PDB entry 8KG9 | electron microscopy, 4.52 A resolution (low resolution: residue-level contacts below are approximate; hydrogen-bond / salt-bridge calls are withheld) | chains B and D of the 18 polymer chains in the assembly

# Chain B
Molecule: DNA replication complex GINS protein PSF2
Organism: Saccharomyces cerevisiae S288C
UniProt: P40359 (PSF2_YEAST); residues 1-213 here = UniProt positions 1-213
Amino-acid sequence (213 residues; each row starts with the number of its first residue):
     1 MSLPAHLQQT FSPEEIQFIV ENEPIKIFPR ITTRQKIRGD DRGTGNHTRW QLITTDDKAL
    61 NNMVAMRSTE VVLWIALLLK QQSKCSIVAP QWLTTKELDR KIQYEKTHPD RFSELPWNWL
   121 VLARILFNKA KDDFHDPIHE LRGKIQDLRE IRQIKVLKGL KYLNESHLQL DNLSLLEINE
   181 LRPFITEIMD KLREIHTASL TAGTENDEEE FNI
Not modelled in the structure: 39-46, 202-213

# Chain D
Molecule: DNA replication complex GINS protein SLD5
Organism: Saccharomyces cerevisiae S288C
UniProt: Q03406 (SLD5_YEAST); numbering as in UniProt (aligned over 1-294)
Amino-acid sequence (294 residues; each row starts with the number of its first residue):
     1 MDINIDDILA ELDKETTAVD STKITQGSSS TTHRDANTIV GSSLDLNDKT QIYVSPQQDF
    61 SDLMKSWKNE RCSPELLPYP HQLMKRLLNR ISMQSQLIEN ISMGFLDMQN ASNANPPMPN
   121 ESKLPLLCME TELERLKFVI RSYIRCRLSK IDKFSLYLRQ LNEDENSLIS LTDLLSKDEI
   181 KYHDTHSLIW LKLVNDSILK YMPEELQAIN DTEGSVNMID EPDWNKFVFI HVNGPPDGKW
   241 NEDPLLQENE FGKPCYTVTI PDLKEEVELT IGSIYVMRYE VIRDLLRDDK VALI
Not modelled in the structure: 1, 16-53, 108-119
UniProt features mapped onto this chain:
  - mutagenesis: Ser21 (S21P: In sld5-8; temperature-sensitive mutant; in association with P-66. Defective in DNA replication), Ser66 (S66P: In sld5-8; temperature-sensitive mutant; in association with P-21. Defective in DNA replication), Trp67 (W67R: In sld5-12; temperature-sensitive mutant. Defective in DNA replication), Lys150 (K150E: In sld5-2; temperature-sensitive mutant. Defective in DNA replication), Leu293 (L293P: In sld5-13; temperature-sensitive mutant. Defective in DNA replication)

# Interface between chain B and chain D
Contacting residue pairs (73):
  Met1(B) - Arg145(D)
  Ser2(B) - Arg145(D)
  Ser2(B) - Leu148(D)
  Ser2(B) - Ser149(D)
  Ser2(B) - Asp152(D)
  Leu3(B) - Cys146(D)
  Leu3(B) - Ser149(D)
  Leu7(B) - Arg71(D)
  Gln8(B) - Arg71(D)
  Thr10(B) - Arg71(D)
  Phe11(B) - Trp67(D)
  Phe11(B) - Lys68(D)
  Phe11(B) - Arg71(D)
  Glu15(B) - Arg71(D)
  Phe18(B) - Arg135(D)
  Phe18(B) - Val139(D)
  Glu21(B) - Arg135(D)
  Asn22(B) - Arg135(D)
  His47(B) - Asn120(D)
  Thr48(B) - Asn120(D)
  Arg49(B) - Met129(D)
  Trp50(B) - Leu124(D)
  Trp50(B) - Pro125(D)
  Trp50(B) - Met129(D)
  Gln51(B) - Gln94(D)
  Gln51(B) - Leu97(D)
  Gln51(B) - Met129(D)
  Leu52(B) - Met129(D)
  Leu52(B) - Glu132(D)
  Ile53(B) - Pro56(D)
  Ile53(B) - Gln57(D)
  Ile53(B) - Arg90(D)
  Ile53(B) - Gln94(D)
  Ile53(B) - Glu132(D)
  Ile53(B) - Leu136(D)
  Thr54(B) - Gln57(D)
  Thr54(B) - Glu132(D)
  Trp74(B) - Cys128(D)
  Trp74(B) - Thr131(D)
  Trp74(B) - Glu132(D)
  Trp74(B) - Arg135(D)
  Leu78(B) - Cys128(D)
  Gln82(B) - Leu124(D)
  Glu165(B) - Phe227(D)
  Glu165(B) - Arg278(D)
  Ser166(B) - Phe227(D)
  Ser166(B) - Met277(D)
  His167(B) - Tyr275(D)
  His167(B) - Met277(D)
  Leu168(B) - Tyr275(D)
  Leu168(B) - Val276(D)
  Gln169(B) - Ser273(D)
  Gln169(B) - Ile274(D)
  Gln169(B) - Tyr275(D)
  Leu170(B) - Ser273(D)
  Leu170(B) - Ile274(D)
  Asp171(B) - Ser273(D)
  Leu173(B) - Ile274(D)
  Ile178(B) - Ile294(D)
  Arg182(B) - Phe229(D)
  Arg182(B) - Ile294(D)
  Ile185(B) - Phe229(D)
  Thr186(B) - Phe229(D)
  Met189(B) - Phe227(D)
  Asp190(B) - Lys226(D)
  Asp190(B) - Phe227(D)
  Arg193(B) - Asp223(D)
  Arg193(B) - Asn225(D)
  Arg193(B) - Lys226(D)
  Arg193(B) - Phe227(D)
  Arg193(B) - Arg278(D)
  Thr197(B) - Asn225(D)
  Leu200(B) - Asp262(D)
Also at the interface, not in a pair above, chain B (43 interface residues in all): Ser12, Ile19, Thr55, Leu79
Also at the interface, not in a pair above, chain D (44 interface residues in all): Phe60, Met64, Cys72, Met93, Phe138, Leu263, Thr270, Gly272

# Overview
43 residues of chain B and 44 residues of chain D are in contact. Curated annotation (UniProt) lists 5
mutagenesis sites on chain D.
Chain B is DNA replication complex GINS protein PSF2 and chain D is DNA replication complex GINS protein SLD5,
both from Saccharomyces cerevisiae S288C; the structure, Yeast replisome in state III, was determined by
electron microscopy together with 8W7S, 8KG6, 8KG8 and 8W7M from the same study.
